PDB entry 5YPZ | X-ray diffraction, 3.52 A resolution | chains C and D of the 6 polymer chains in the assembly

[Chain C]
Protein: CofB
From: Escherichia coli
UniProtKB: Q93I73 (Q93I73_ECOLX); residues 29-518 here correspond to UniProt positions 34-523 (UniProt number = residue number + 5)
Amino-acid sequence (492 residues; row label = number of the first residue in the row):
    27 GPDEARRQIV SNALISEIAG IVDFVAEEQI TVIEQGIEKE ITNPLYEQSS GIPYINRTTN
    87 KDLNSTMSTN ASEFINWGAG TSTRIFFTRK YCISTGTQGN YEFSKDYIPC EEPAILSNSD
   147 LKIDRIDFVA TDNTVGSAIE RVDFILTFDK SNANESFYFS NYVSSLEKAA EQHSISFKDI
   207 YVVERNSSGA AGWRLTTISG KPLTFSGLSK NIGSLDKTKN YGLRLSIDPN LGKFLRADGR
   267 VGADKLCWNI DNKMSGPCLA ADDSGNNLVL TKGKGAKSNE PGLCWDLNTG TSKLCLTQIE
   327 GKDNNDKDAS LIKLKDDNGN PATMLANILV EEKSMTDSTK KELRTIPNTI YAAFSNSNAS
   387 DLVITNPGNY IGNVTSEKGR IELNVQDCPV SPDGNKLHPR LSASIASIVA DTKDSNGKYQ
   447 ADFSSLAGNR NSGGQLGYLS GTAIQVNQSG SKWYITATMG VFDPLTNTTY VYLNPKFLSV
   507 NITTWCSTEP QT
Unresolved in the structure: 27-28, 176-184, 518
Sequence notes: expression tag (27-28)
Disulfides: Cys118-Cys136, Cys273-Cys284, Cys310-Cys321, Cys414-Cys512

[Chain D]
Protein: CofJ
UniProtKB: Q93I65 (Q93I65_ECOLX); residues 1-24 here correspond to UniProt positions 23-46 (UniProt number = residue number + 22)
Amino-acid sequence (24 residues; each row starts with the number of its first residue):
     1 SPSSSEGGAF TVNMPKTSTV DDIR
Unresolved in the structure: 1-4, 16-24

[Interface between chain C and chain D]
Residue-residue contacts - 28 pairs, chain C then chain D:
  Ile390(C) - Ala9(D)  hydrophobic
  Pro393(C) - Ala9(D)
  Pro393(C) - Phe10(D)
  Tyr396(C) - Gly8(D)
  Tyr396(C) - Ala9(D)
  Ile397(C) - Gly7(D)
  Gly398(C) - Ser5(D)
  Gly398(C) - Glu6(D)
  Gly398(C) - Gly7(D)  hydrogen bond (backbone-backbone)
  Asn399(C) - Ser5(D)
  Val400(C) - Ser5(D)
  Val400(C) - Glu6(D)
  Val400(C) - Gly7(D)
  Ser466(C) - Val12(D)
  Ala469(C) - Phe10(D)  hydrophobic
  Gln471(C) - Glu6(D)  hydrogen bond (side chain-backbone)
  Thr484(C) - Gly8(D)
  Thr484(C) - Phe10(D)
  Met485(C) - Phe10(D)
  Gly486(C) - Phe10(D)
  Asn493(C) - Met14(D)
  Asn493(C) - Pro15(D)
  Thr494(C) - Met14(D)
  Thr495(C) - Val12(D)
  Thr495(C) - Asn13(D)  hydrogen bond (side chain-backbone)
  Thr495(C) - Met14(D)  hydrogen bond
  Val497(C) - Phe10(D)
  Val497(C) - Val12(D)  hydrophobic
Other interface residues (no listed pair), chain C (22 interface residues in all): Gly394, Gly467, Asn473, Phe488, Tyr496
Other interface residues (no listed pair), chain D (11 interface residues in all): Thr11

[Overview]
22 residues of chain C face 11 of chain D across their interface, with 4 hydrogen bonds. Polar contacts
include Gln471(C)-Glu6(D), Thr495(C)-Asn13(D) and Thr495(C)-Met14(D).
Here chain C is CofB (Escherichia coli) and chain D is CofJ. Entry 5YPZ (Crystal structure of minor pilin CofB
from CFA/III complexed with N-terminal peptide fragment of CofJ) was determined by X-ray diffraction (same
publication as 5YQ0).
